Entry 4JU0 (X-ray diffraction, 2.91 A resolution); this record covers chains A and F of the 6 polymer chains in the assembly.

== Chain A ==
Protein: Hemagglutinin
Organism: Influenza A virus
UniProtKB: C3W5S1 (C3W5S1_I09A0); residues 7-328 here correspond to UniProt positions 18-339 (UniProt number = residue number + 11)
Amino-acid sequence (322 residues; numbered 7 to 328; the number before each row is that of its first residue):
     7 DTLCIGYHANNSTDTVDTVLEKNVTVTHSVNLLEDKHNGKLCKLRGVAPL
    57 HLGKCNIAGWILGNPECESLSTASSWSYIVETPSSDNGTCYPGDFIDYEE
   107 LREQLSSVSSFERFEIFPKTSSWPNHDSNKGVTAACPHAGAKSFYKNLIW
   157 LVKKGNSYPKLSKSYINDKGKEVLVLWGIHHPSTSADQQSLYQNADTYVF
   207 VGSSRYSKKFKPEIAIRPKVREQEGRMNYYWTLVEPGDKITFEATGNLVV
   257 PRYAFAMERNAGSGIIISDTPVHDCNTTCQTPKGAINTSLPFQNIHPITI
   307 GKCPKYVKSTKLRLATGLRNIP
Sequence notes: engineered mutation Glu228 (Asp239 in C3W5S1)
Disulfide bonds: Cys48-Cys281, Cys61-Cys73, Cys96-Cys142, Cys285-Cys309

== Chain F ==
Protein: Hemagglutinin
Organism: Influenza A virus
UniProtKB: C3W5S1 (C3W5S1_I09A0); residues 1-164 here correspond to UniProt positions 345-508 (UniProt number = residue number + 344)
Amino-acid sequence (164 residues; each row starts with the number of its first residue):
     1 GLFGAIAGFIEGGWTGMVDGWYGYHHQNEQGSGYAADLKSTQNAIDEITN
    51 KVNSVIEKMNTQFTAVGKEFNHLEKRIENLNKKVDDGFLDIWTYNAELLV
   101 LLENERTLDYHDSNVKNLYEKVRSQLKNNAKEIGNGCFEFYHKCDNTCME
   151 SVKNGTYDYPKYSE
Disordered / not traced: 1, 163-164
Disulfide bonds: Cys144-Cys148

== How chain A and chain F interact ==
Contacting residue pairs - 14 pairs, chain A then chain F:
  Asp103(A) - Leu73(F)
  Glu105(A) - Arg76(F)
  Glu106(A) - His72(F)
  Glu106(A) - Leu73(F)
  Glu106(A) - Glu74(F)  hydrogen bond (side chain-backbone)
  Glu106(A) - Lys75(F)  hydrogen bond (side chain-backbone)
  Glu106(A) - Arg76(F)  salt bridge
  Glu109(A) - Lys75(F)
  Glu109(A) - Arg76(F)
  Glu109(A) - Asn79(F)  hydrogen bond
  Gln110(A) - His72(F)  hydrogen bond (side chain-backbone)
  Arg211(A) - His72(F)
  Trp237(A) - Leu73(F)  hydrophobic
  Lys311(A) - Asp90(F)  salt bridge
Also at the interface, not in a pair above, chain A (9 interface residues in all): Arg265

== Overview ==
9 residues of chain A and 7 residues of chain F are in contact, with 4 hydrogen bonds and 2 salt bridges.
Polar contacts include Glu106(A)-Arg76(F), Lys311(A)-Asp90(F) and Glu106(A)-Glu74(F).
Here chain A is Hemagglutinin and chain F is Hemagglutinin, both from Influenza A virus. Entry 4JU0 (Crystal
structure of 2009 pandemic influenza virus hemagglutinin mutant D225E complexed with human receptor analogue
LSTc) was determined by X-ray diffraction (same publication as 4JTV, 4JTX, 4JUG, 4JUH and 4JUJ).
